PDB entry 7MHS | electron microscopy, 3.60 A resolution | chains E and G of the 6 polymer chains in the assembly

[Chain E]
Protein: Transitional endoplasmic reticulum ATPase
Organism: Homo sapiens
Notes: EC 3.6.4.6
Reference sequence: P55072 (TERA_HUMAN); residue numbers follow UniProt; this construct covers 1-806
Chain sequence (806 residues; row label = number of the first residue in the row):
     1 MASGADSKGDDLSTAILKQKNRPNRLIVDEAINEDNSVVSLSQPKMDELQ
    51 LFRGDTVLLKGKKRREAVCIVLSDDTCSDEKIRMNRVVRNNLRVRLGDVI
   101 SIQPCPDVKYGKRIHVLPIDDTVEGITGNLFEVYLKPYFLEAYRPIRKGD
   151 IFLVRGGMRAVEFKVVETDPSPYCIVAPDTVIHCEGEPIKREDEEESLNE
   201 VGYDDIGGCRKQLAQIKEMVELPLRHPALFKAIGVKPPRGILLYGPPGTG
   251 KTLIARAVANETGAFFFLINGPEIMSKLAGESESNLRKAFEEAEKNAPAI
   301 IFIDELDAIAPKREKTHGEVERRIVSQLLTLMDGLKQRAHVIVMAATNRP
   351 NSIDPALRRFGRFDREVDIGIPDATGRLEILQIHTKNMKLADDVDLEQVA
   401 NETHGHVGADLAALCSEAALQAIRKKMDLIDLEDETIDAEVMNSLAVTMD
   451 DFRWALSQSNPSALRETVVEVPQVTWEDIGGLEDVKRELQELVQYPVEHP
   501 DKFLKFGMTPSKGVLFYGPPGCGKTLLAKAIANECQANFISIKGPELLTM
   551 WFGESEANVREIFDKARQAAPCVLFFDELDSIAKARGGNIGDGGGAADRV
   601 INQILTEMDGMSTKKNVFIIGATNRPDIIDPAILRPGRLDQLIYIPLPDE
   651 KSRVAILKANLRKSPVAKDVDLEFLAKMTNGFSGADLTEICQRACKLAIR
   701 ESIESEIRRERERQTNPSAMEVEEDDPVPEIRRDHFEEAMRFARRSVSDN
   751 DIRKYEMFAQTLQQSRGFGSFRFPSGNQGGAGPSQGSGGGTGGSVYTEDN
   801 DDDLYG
Disordered / not traced: 1-201, 334-338, 370-371, 430-445, 459-475, 587-594, 710-731, 742-746, 766-806
UniProt features mapped onto this chain:
  - region: Thr797 to Gly806 (Interaction with UBXN6)
  - motif: Asp802 to Gly806 (PIM motif)
  - binding site (ATP): Pro247 to Leu253, Asn348, His384, Gly521 to Leu526
  - modified residue: Ala2 (N-acetylalanine), Ser3 (Phosphoserine), Ser7 (Phosphoserine), Ser13 (Phosphoserine), Ser37 (Phosphoserine), Lys315 (N6,N6,N6-trimethyllysine), Thr436 (Phosphothreonine), Ser462 (Phosphoserine), Lys502 (N6-acetyllysine), Lys505 (N6-acetyllysine), Lys668 (N6-acetyllysine), Ser702 (Phosphoserine), Lys754 (N6-acetyllysine), Ser770 (Phosphoserine), Ser775 (Phosphoserine), Ser787 (Phosphoserine), Tyr805 (Phosphotyrosine)
  - cross-link (Glycyl lysine isopeptide (Lys-Gly)): Lys8 (interchain with G-Cter in SUMO2), Lys18 (interchain with G-Cter in SUMO2)
Small-molecule neighbours:
  - ADP (adenosine-5'-diphosphate), molecule 1: Asp205, Gly207, Pro247, Gly248, Thr249, Gly250, Lys251, Thr252, Leu253, Arg256, Asp304, Ile380, Gly408, Ala409
  - ADP, molecule 2: Asp478, Ile479, Gly480, Pro520, Gly521, Cys522, Gly523, Lys524, Thr525, Leu526, Asp577, Ile656, Asn660, Gly684, Ala685, Thr688
  - ADP / beryllium trifluoride, molecule 1: Asp333, Arg359, Arg362
  - ADP / beryllium trifluoride, molecule 2: Leu605, Asp609, Arg635, Arg638
From the paper describing this entry:
  - binding site for Unknown substrate (chain G): Leu278, Ala279, Trp551, Phe552

[Chain G]
Protein: Unknown substrate
Organism: Homo sapiens
Chain sequence (22 residues; row label = number of the first residue in the row; X marks 22 residues of unknown identity (built as UNK)):
     1 XXXXXXXXXXXXXXXXXXXXXX

[Interface between chain E and chain G]
Interface residues of chain E (facing chain G), 4 residues: Lys277, Met550, Trp551, Phe552

[Overview]
Chain E and chain G make no direct contact in this assembly. Chain E binds ADP / beryllium trifluoride and
ADP. Curated annotation (UniProt) lists 15 ATP-binding residues on chain E. The paper reports a binding site
for Unknown substrate (chain G) at Leu278(E), Ala279(E) and Trp551(E) among others.
Here chain E is Transitional endoplasmic reticulum ATPase and chain G is Unknown substrate, both from Homo
sapiens. Entry 7MHS (Structure of p97 (subunits A to E) with substrate engaged) was determined by electron
microscopy.
